PDB entry 8R69 | electron microscopy, 4.30 A resolution (low resolution: residue-level contacts below are approximate; hydrogen-bond / salt-bridge calls are withheld) | chains A and B of the 14 polymer chains in the assembly

Chain A (and B):
Name: Portal protein
Organism: Staphylococcus phage 812
Notes: chain B of this document is another copy of the same molecule, construct and numbering; everything in this record applies to it too
UniProt: A0A0U1WIV9 (A0A0U1WIV9_9CAUD); residues 1-563 here = UniProt positions 1-563
Chain sequence (563 residues; each row starts with the number of its first residue):
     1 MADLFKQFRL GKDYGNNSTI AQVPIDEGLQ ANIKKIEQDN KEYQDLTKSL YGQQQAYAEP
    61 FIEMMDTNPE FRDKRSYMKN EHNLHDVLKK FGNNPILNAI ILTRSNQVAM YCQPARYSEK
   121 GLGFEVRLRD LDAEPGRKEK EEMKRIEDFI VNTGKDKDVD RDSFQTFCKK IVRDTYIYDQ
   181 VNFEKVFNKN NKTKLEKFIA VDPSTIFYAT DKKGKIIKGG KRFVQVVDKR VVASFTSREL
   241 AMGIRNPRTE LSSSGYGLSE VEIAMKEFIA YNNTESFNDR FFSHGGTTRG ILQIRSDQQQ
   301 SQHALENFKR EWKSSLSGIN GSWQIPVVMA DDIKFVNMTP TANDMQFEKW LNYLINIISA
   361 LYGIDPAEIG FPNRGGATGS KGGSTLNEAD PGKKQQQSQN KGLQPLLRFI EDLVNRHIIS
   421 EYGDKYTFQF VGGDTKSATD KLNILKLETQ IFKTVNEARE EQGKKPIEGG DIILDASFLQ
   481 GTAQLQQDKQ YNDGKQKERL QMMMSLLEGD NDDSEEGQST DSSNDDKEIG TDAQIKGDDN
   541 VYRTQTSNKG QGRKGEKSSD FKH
Not modelled in the structure: 1-48, 379-394, 504-563
Metal / ion sites: Zn2+ near Glu311 (its only coordinating residue here)

Interface between chain A and chain B:
Residue-residue contacts (151; chain A residue first):
  Tyr51(A) - Asp160(B)
  Tyr51(A) - Asp162(B)
  Tyr51(A) - Lys170(B)
  Gln54(A) - Glu184(B)
  Gln54(A) - Ile199(B)
  Gln55(A) - Glu184(B)
  Gln55(A) - Lys221(B)
  Gln55(A) - Ala233(B)
  Gln55(A) - Ser234(B)
  Gln55(A) - Phe235(B)
  Gln55(A) - Glu239(B)
  Ala56(A) - Glu184(B)
  Ala56(A) - Gln225(B)
  Ala56(A) - Phe235(B)
  Tyr57(A) - Gln225(B)
  Tyr57(A) - Val232(B)
  Phe61(A) - Arg230(B)
  Tyr77(A) - Lys89(B)
  Tyr77(A) - Gly92(B)
  Tyr77(A) - Asn93(B)
  Met78(A) - Lys90(B)
  Arg127(A) - Glu119(B)
  Arg129(A) - Tyr117(B)
  Asp130(A) - Tyr117(B)
  Asp130(A) - Lys144(B)
  Leu131(A) - Arg116(B)
  Leu131(A) - Ser118(B)
  Leu131(A) - Glu119(B)
  Lys218(A) - Asp158(B)
  Lys218(A) - Asp160(B)
  Ser237(A) - Asp160(B)
  Arg245(A) - Lys169(B)
  Asn246(A) - Arg173(B)
  Pro247(A) - Lys170(B)
  Thr249(A) - Lys170(B)
  Thr249(A) - Asp174(B)
  Thr249(A) - Asp202(B)
  Glu250(A) - Lys89(B)
  Glu250(A) - Tyr178(B)
  Glu250(A) - Asp202(B)
  Leu258(A) - Asn98(B)
  Glu260(A) - Leu102(B)
  Ile263(A) - Asn93(B)
  Ile263(A) - Pro95(B)
  Ile263(A) - Asn98(B)
  Ala270(A) - Asp279(B)
  Asn273(A) - Phe282(B)
  Thr274(A) - Phe282(B)
  Phe277(A) - Thr287(B)
  Gly286(A) - Arg289(B)
  Thr287(A) - Gly318(B)
  Thr287(A) - Ser322(B)
  Thr288(A) - Trp312(B)
  Thr288(A) - Leu316(B)
  Arg289(A) - Trp323(B)
  Arg289(A) - Ile325(B)
  Gly290(A) - Ile325(B)
  Gly290(A) - Pro326(B)
  Ile291(A) - Leu292(B)
  Leu292(A) - Ile325(B)
  Leu292(A) - Pro326(B)
  Leu292(A) - Val327(B)
  Leu292(A) - Val328(B)
  Gln293(A) - Val328(B)
  Gln293(A) - Ala330(B)
  Gln293(A) - Asp331(B)
  Gln293(A) - Asp332(B)
  Gln293(A) - Ile333(B)
  Ile294(A) - Val328(B)
  Ile294(A) - Met329(B)
  Arg295(A) - Asp331(B)
  Ser296(A) - Met329(B)
  Gln300(A) - Met329(B)
  Lys313(A) - Gln324(B)
  Lys334(A) - Asp332(B)
  Lys334(A) - Ile333(B)
  Asn337(A) - Phe335(B)
  Met338(A) - Arg289(B)
  Met338(A) - Phe335(B)
  Thr339(A) - Arg289(B)
  Pro340(A) - Thr341(B)
  Gln346(A) - Ala342(B)
  Gln346(A) - Asn343(B)
  Phe347(A) - Phe281(B)
  Phe347(A) - Phe282(B)
  Phe347(A) - Asn343(B)
  Phe347(A) - Asp344(B)
  Lys349(A) - Asp344(B)
  Lys349(A) - Glu348(B)
  Trp350(A) - Glu275(B)
  Trp350(A) - Asn278(B)
  Trp350(A) - Phe282(B)
  Trp350(A) - Met345(B)
  Tyr353(A) - Tyr271(B)
  Tyr353(A) - Glu275(B)
  Tyr353(A) - Phe371(B)
  Ile357(A) - Phe371(B)
  Ala360(A) - Ile369(B)
  Leu361(A) - Pro95(B)
  Leu361(A) - Ala99(B)
  Leu361(A) - Leu102(B)
  Arg374(A) - Glu348(B)
  Arg374(A) - Asn352(B)
  Arg374(A) - Gly370(B)
  Arg374(A) - Phe371(B)
  Arg374(A) - Pro372(B)
  Gly375(A) - Phe371(B)
  Gly375(A) - Pro372(B)
  Gln397(A) - Gln395(B)
  Asn400(A) - Met110(B)
  Lys401(A) - Gln107(B)
  Lys401(A) - Glu368(B)
  Pro405(A) - Asn106(B)
  Arg408(A) - Met110(B)
  Arg408(A) - Gln113(B)
  Asp412(A) - Ser163(B)
  Arg416(A) - Asp158(B)
  Arg416(A) - Val159(B)
  Arg416(A) - Arg161(B)
  Arg416(A) - Ser163(B)
  Asp424(A) - Lys157(B)
  Asp434(A) - Lys120(B)
  Asp440(A) - Thr435(B)
  Ile444(A) - Thr435(B)
  Ile444(A) - Leu442(B)
  Glu448(A) - Leu442(B)
  Gln450(A) - Leu474(B)
  Ile451(A) - Leu445(B)
  Ile451(A) - Thr449(B)
  Ile451(A) - Val455(B)
  Ile451(A) - Leu474(B)
  Phe452(A) - Arg459(B)
  Phe452(A) - Gln462(B)
  Phe452(A) - Lys464(B)
  Glu457(A) - Arg459(B)
  Glu457(A) - Lys464(B)
  Asp471(A) - Ile467(B)
  Ile473(A) - Ile467(B)
  Ser477(A) - Leu474(B)
  Ser477(A) - Leu479(B)
  Phe478(A) - Leu474(B)
  Gly481(A) - Leu479(B)
  Thr482(A) - Gly469(B)
  Gln484(A) - Thr482(B)
  Gln484(A) - Ala483(B)
  Gln484(A) - Gln486(B)
  Leu485(A) - Gly469(B)
  Leu485(A) - Gly470(B)
  Asp488(A) - Gln486(B)
  Asp488(A) - Gln490(B)
  Tyr491(A) - Gln490(B)
Also at the interface, not in a pair above, chain A (106 interface residues in all): Leu50, Gln53, Glu125, Arg222, Ile244, Arg248, Leu251, Glu267, Phe282, Gly285, Gln299, Leu305, Phe335, Val336, Glu348, Asn356, Gln404, Phe409, His417, Gln429, Val431, Lys441, Leu447, Lys453, Asp475, Gln480
Also at the interface, not in a pair above, chain B (115 interface residues in all): Asn94, Ile96, Thr103, Asp148, Gln165, Thr166, Val186, Val201, Pro203, Thr205, Val227, Ser317, Ile319, Gln399, Thr439, Asn443, Lys446, Glu468, Ala476

Summary:
The interface between chain A and chain B involves 106 residues on one side and 115 on the other.
Chain A and chain B are both Portal protein (Staphylococcus phage 812); the structure, Neck and tail of phage
812 virion (composite), was determined by electron microscopy, deposited together with 8Q01, 8Q1I, 8Q7D, 8QEK,
8QEM, 8QJE, 8QKH and 8R5G.
